PDB entry 8YGD | electron microscopy, 2.84 A resolution | chains H and L of the 34 polymer chains in the assembly

[Chain H]
Protein: Photosynthetic reaction center subunit H
Source organism: Fuscovulum blasticum DSM 2131
Reference sequence: A0A2T4J4Z7 (A0A2T4J4Z7_FUSBL); numbering as in UniProt (aligned over 1-256)
Amino-acid sequence (256 residues; each row starts with the number of its first residue):
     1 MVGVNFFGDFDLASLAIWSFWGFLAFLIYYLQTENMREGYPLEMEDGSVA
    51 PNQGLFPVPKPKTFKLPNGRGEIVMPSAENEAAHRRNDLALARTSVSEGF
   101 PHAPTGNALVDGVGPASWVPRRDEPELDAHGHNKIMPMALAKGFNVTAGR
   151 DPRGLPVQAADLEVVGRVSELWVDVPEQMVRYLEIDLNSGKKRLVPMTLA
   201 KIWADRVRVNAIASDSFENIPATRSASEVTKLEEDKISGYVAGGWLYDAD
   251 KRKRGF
Not modelled in the structure: 255-256
Small-molecule neighbours:
  - 1,2-diacyl-sn-glycero-3-phosphocholine (PC1), molecule 1: Phe10, Ser14, Ile17, Trp18, Trp21
  - 1,2-diacyl-sn-glycero-3-phosphocholine (PC1), molecule 2: Ile28, Gln32, Met36, Tyr40, Gly54, Leu55, Phe56
  - 1,2-diacyl-sn-glycero-3-phosphocholine (PC1), molecule 3: Tyr29, Leu55, Pro57
  - 1,2-diacyl-sn-glycero-3-phosphocholine (PC1), molecule 4: Met44, Asn52, Glu98
  - 1,2-diacyl-sn-glycero-3-phosphocholine (PC1), molecule 5: Pro51, Asn52, Gln53, Gly54, Leu55

[Chain L]
Protein: Reaction center protein L chain
Source organism: Fuscovulum blasticum DSM 2131
Reference sequence: A0A2L1K3X9 (A0A2L1K3X9_FUSBL); residues 1-282 here = UniProt positions 1-282
Amino-acid sequence (282 residues; numbered 1 to 282; the number before each row is that of its first residue):
     1 MALLSFERKYRVPGGTLVGGNLFDFWVGPFYVGFFGVTTFFFAALGTLLI
    51 LYGTAMEGVWNPQLISIEPPSVENGLAFAPLAEGGLWQLITICALGAFIS
   101 WALREVEICRKLGIGLHIPFAFSFAILAYAVLVVFRPLLMGSWGYAFPYG
   151 IWTHLDWVSNTGYTYGNFHYNPAHMLGISFFFTTALALALHGALVLSAAN
   201 PEKGQEMKTADHEDTFFRDLVGYSIGTLGIHRLGLLLALMAVFWSAVCMI
   251 ITGTIWFDQWSNWWYWWVELPWWVDIPGGVNG
Not modelled in the structure: 1
Bound ions: Fe2+: His191, His231 (shared with 3 residues of chain M)
Small-molecule neighbours:
  - bacteriochlorophyll a (BCL), molecule 1: Phe98, Phe122, Ala125, Ile126, Ala128, Tyr129, Leu132, Trp157, Val158, Ser159, Thr161, Gly162, Tyr163, Asn167, Phe168, His169, His174, Gly177, Ile178, Phe181, Phe182, Val242, Ser245, Ala246, Cys248, Met249
  - bacteriochlorophyll a (BCL), molecule 2: Phe98, Tyr129, Leu132, Phe147, Ile151, Trp152, His154, Leu155, Trp157, Val158
  - bacteriochlorophyll a (BCL), molecule 3: Val158, Tyr163, His169, Phe182
  - bacteriochlorophyll a (BCL), molecule 4: His169, Met175, Ile178, Ser179, Phe182, Thr183, Leu186
  - bacteriopheophytin a (BPH), molecule 1: Thr39, Phe42, Ala43, Gly46, Ile50, Ile90, Cys93, Ala94, Ala97, Phe98, Trp101, Glu105, Ile118, Ala121, Phe122, Phe124, Ala125, Tyr149, Gly150, Ile151, Phe181, Ala238, Leu239, Val242
  - bacteriopheophytin a (BPH), molecule 2: Phe182, Ala185, Leu186, Ala189, Leu190, Leu220, Val221
  - 1,2-diacyl-sn-glycero-3-phosphocholine (PC1), molecule 1: Ala2, Val27, Gly28, Phe40
  - 1,2-diacyl-sn-glycero-3-phosphocholine (PC1), molecule 2: Thr16, Leu17, Val18, Phe35, Leu103, Arg110
  - 1,2-diacyl-sn-glycero-3-phosphocholine (PC1), molecule 3: Ile50, Pro62, Gln63, Ile65, Tyr149, Ile151, Trp152
  - 1,2-diacyl-sn-glycero-3-phosphocholine (PC1), molecule 4: Trp60, Asn61, Pro62, Gln63
  - 1,2-diacyl-sn-glycero-3-phosphocholine (PC1), molecule 5: Trp272, Trp273, Asp275, Ile276
  - ubiquinone-10 (U10), molecule 1: Leu22, Phe23, Phe34, Val37, Thr38, Phe42, Ala77, Phe78, Gln88, Thr91, Ile92, Leu95, Gly96, Ser100, Val134, Trp143
  - ubiquinone-10 (U10), molecule 2: Phe30, Val32, Gly36, Thr39, Phe40, Trp101, Arg104
  - ubiquinone-10 (U10), molecule 3: Ile99, Ala102, Val106, Cys109, Arg110, Gly113, Ile114, Leu116, Pro119, Phe120, Ser123, Ile126, Leu127, Ala130, Val134, Phe135
  - ubiquinone-10 (U10), molecule 4: Pro172, Met175, Leu176, Ser179, Trp244, Ile251, Ile255, Trp256, Trp263, Trp264
  - ubiquinone-10 (U10), molecule 5: Leu176, Ser179, Phe180, Thr183, Leu190, His191, Leu194, Glu213, Asp214, Phe217, Tyr223, Ser224, Ile225, Gly226, Thr227, Ile230, Leu233
  - ubiquinone-10 (U10), molecule 6: Trp264, Trp266, Trp267

[Interface between chain H and chain L]
Residue-residue contacts - 50 pairs, chain H then chain L:
  Gly39(H) with Leu4(L); Ser5(L), hydrogen bond (backbone-side chain); Phe6(L)
  Tyr40(H) with Leu4(L), hydrophobic
  Leu42(H) with Leu3(L); Leu4(L), hydrophobic
  Glu43(H) with Ala2(L); Leu3(L), hydrogen bond (backbone-backbone); Ser5(L)
  Met44(H) with Leu3(L)
  Glu45(H) with Arg8(L)
  Asn52(H) with Ala2(L)
  Lys62(H) with Asn200(L)
  Phe64(H) with Ala199(L)
  Lys65(H) with Glu206(L); Met207(L), hydrogen bond (backbone-backbone)
  Leu66(H) with Glu206(L)
  Pro67(H) with Met207(L)
  Glu81(H) with Ser5(L), hydrogen bond
  Leu89(H) with Arg8(L); Lys9(L)
  Leu91(H) with Lys9(L)
  Gly99(H) with Arg11(L); Phe25(L); Trp26(L), hydrogen bond (backbone-backbone)
  Phe100(H) with Phe25(L), hydrophobic
  Pro101(H) with Arg11(L); Asp24(L)
  His102(H) with Arg11(L), hydrogen bond (backbone-backbone); Val12(L); Pro13(L)
  Pro104(H) with Pro13(L)
  Val113(H) with Lys9(L)
  Gly114(H) with Lys9(L), hydrogen bond (backbone-backbone); Tyr10(L); Val12(L)
  Pro115(H) with Lys111(L); Gly113(L)
  Ser117(H) with Lys9(L), hydrogen bond (side chain-backbone); Tyr10(L)
  Trp118(H) with Lys9(L)
  Asp128(H) with Asp211(L)
  Ala129(H) with Asp211(L), hydrogen bond (backbone-side chain); His212(L)
  Pro176(H) with Asp211(L)
  Glu177(H) with Asp214(L); Gly226(L); Thr227(L)
  Leu246(H) with Arg110(L)
  Tyr247(H) with Val12(L)
Also at the interface, not in a pair above, chain H (39 interface residues in all): Pro41, Arg86, Ala103, Gly112, Val119, Met179, Arg181, Ala242
Also at the interface, not in a pair above, chain L (32 interface residues in all): Gly15, Leu112, Gln205, Thr209, Ala210, Leu228

[In short]
39 residues of chain H and 32 residues of chain L are in contact, with 9 hydrogen bonds. Among the polar pairs
are Gly39(H)-Ser5(L), Glu81(H)-Ser5(L) and Ser117(H)-Lys9(L). 4 1,2-diacyl-sn-glycero-3-phosphocholine
molecules are bound between chain H and chain L. Chain H binds 6 copies of
1,2-diacyl-sn-glycero-3-phosphocholine.
Chain H is Photosynthetic reaction center subunit H and chain L is Reaction center protein L chain, both from
Fuscovulum blasticum DSM 2131; the structure, Rhodobacter blasticus RC-LH1 dimer, was determined by electron
microscopy, deposited together with 8YGL.
